PDB entry 1XBB | X-ray diffraction, 1.57 A resolution | chain A

== Chain A ==
Protein: Tyrosine-protein kinase SYK
Organism: Homo sapiens
Notes: EC 2.7.1.112
Reference sequence: P43405 (KSYK_HUMAN); residue numbers follow UniProt; this construct covers 353-635
Chain sequence (291 residues; row label = number of the first residue in the row):
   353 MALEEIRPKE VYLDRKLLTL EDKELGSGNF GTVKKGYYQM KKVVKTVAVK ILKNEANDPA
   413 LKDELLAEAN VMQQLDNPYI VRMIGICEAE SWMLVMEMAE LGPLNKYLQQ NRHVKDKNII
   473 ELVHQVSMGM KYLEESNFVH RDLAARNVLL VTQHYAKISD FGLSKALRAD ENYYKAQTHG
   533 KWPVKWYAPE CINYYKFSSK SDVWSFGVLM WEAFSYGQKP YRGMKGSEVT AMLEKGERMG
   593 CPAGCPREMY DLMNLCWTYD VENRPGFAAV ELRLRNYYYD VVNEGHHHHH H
Not modelled in the structure: 353-362, 406-410, 529-532, 640-643
Construct notes: cloning artifact (353-355, 636-637); expression tag (638-643)
Ligand contacts: sti-571 (STI; 4-(4-methyl-piperazin-1-ylmethyl)-N-[4-methyl-3-(4-pyridin-3-yl-pyrimidin-2-ylamino)-phenyl]-benzamide): L377, G378, S379, V385, A400, V433, M448, E449, M450, A451, E452, L453, G454, P455, L501, S511
UniProt features mapped onto this chain:
  - active site: D494 (Proton acceptor)
  - binding site (ATP): L377 to V385, K402
  - modified residue: Y364 (Phosphotyrosine), S379 (Phosphoserine), T384 (Phosphothreonine), Y484 (Phosphotyrosine), Y507 (Phosphotyrosine), Y525 (Phosphotyrosine), Y526 (Phosphotyrosine), T530 (Phosphothreonine), Y546 (Phosphotyrosine), S579 (Phosphoserine), T582 (Phosphothreonine), Y629 (Phosphotyrosine), Y630 (Phosphotyrosine), Y631 (Phosphotyrosine)
  - natural variant: M450 (M450I: In IMD82), S550 (S550F: In IMD82; S550Y: In IMD82)
  - mutagenesis: Y630 (Y630F: Loss of interaction with BLNK)

== Summary ==
Chain A binds sti-571. From UniProt: active-site residue D494, 10 ATP-binding residues and one mutagenesis
site.
Chain A is Tyrosine-protein kinase SYK (Homo sapiens); the structure, Crystal structure of the syk tyrosine
kinase domain with Gleevec, was determined by X-ray diffraction together with 1XBA and 1XBC from the same
study.
